Entry 6QTC (solution NMR); this record covers chains A and B.

== Chain A ==
Name: tSH2 domain of transcription elongation factor Spt6
Organism: Candida glabrata
UniProt: Q6FLB1 (SPT6_CANGA); residues 0-195 here correspond to UniProt positions 1249-1444 (UniProt number = residue number + 1249)
Chain sequence (196 residues; each row starts with the number of its first residue; numbering starts at 0):
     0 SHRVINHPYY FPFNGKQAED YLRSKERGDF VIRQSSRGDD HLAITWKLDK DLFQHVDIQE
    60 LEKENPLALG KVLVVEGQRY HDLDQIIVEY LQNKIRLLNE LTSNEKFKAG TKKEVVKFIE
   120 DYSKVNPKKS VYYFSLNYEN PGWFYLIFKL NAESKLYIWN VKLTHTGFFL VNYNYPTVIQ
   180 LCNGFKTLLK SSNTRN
Disordered / not traced: 0
Sequence notes: conflict Ser-0 (Thr1249 in Q6FLB1)

== Chain B ==
Name: Tyrosine phosphorylated CTD
Chain sequence (16 residues; numbered 196 to 211; the number before each row is that of its first residue):
   196 PSYSPTSPSY SPTSPS
Modified residues: Tyr-198 (O-phosphotyrosine; PTR); Tyr-205 (O-phosphotyrosine; PTR)

== How chain A and chain B interact ==
Residue-residue contacts (30; chain A residue first):
  Arg-32(A) / Tyr-198(B)
  Arg-36(A) / Tyr-198(B)
  Ala-42(A) / Tyr-198(B)
  Gln-53(A) / Ser-197(B)
  His-54(A) / Tyr-198(B)
  Asp-56(A) / Tyr-198(B)
  Lys-105(A) / Tyr-205(B)
  Tyr-131(A) / Tyr-205(B)
  Glu-138(A) / Pro-196(B)
  Glu-138(A) / Ser-197(B)
  Asn-139(A) / Ser-199(B)
  Pro-140(A) / Ser-197(B)
  Trp-142(A) / Pro-200(B)
  Trp-158(A) / Ser-202(B)
  Trp-158(A) / Pro-203(B)
  Trp-158(A) / Ser-204(B)
  Trp-158(A) / Tyr-205(B)
  Asn-159(A) / Thr-201(B)
  Asn-159(A) / Ser-202(B)
  Phe-184(A) / Tyr-205(B)
  Lys-185(A) / Tyr-205(B)
  Leu-188(A) / Tyr-205(B)
  Leu-188(A) / Pro-207(B)
  Leu-188(A) / Ser-211(B)
  Lys-189(A) / Pro-210(B)
  Lys-189(A) / Ser-211(B)
  Ser-191(A) / Ser-204(B)
  Asn-192(A) / Ser-209(B)
  Asn-192(A) / Pro-210(B)
  Asn-192(A) / Ser-211(B)
Interface residues without a listed pair, chain A (27 interface residues in all): Ser-35, Phe-147, Leu-149, Ile-157, Val-170, Cys-181, Leu-187
Interface residues without a listed pair, chain B (16 interface residues in all): Ser-206, Thr-208

== In short ==
27 residues of chain A face 16 of chain B across their interface.
Chain A is tSH2 domain of transcription elongation factor Spt6 (Candida glabrata) and chain B is Tyrosine
phosphorylated CTD; the structure, tSH2 domain of transcription elongation factor Spt6 complexed with tyrosine
phosphorylated CTD, was determined by solution NMR.
